Entry 6W5V (electron microscopy, 4.00 A resolution); this record covers chains A and D.

# Chain A
Protein: NPC intracellular cholesterol transporter 1
From: Homo sapiens
Reference sequence: O15118 (NPC1_HUMAN); residue numbers follow UniProt; this construct covers 1-1278
Amino-acid sequence (1311 residues; each row starts with the number of its first residue):
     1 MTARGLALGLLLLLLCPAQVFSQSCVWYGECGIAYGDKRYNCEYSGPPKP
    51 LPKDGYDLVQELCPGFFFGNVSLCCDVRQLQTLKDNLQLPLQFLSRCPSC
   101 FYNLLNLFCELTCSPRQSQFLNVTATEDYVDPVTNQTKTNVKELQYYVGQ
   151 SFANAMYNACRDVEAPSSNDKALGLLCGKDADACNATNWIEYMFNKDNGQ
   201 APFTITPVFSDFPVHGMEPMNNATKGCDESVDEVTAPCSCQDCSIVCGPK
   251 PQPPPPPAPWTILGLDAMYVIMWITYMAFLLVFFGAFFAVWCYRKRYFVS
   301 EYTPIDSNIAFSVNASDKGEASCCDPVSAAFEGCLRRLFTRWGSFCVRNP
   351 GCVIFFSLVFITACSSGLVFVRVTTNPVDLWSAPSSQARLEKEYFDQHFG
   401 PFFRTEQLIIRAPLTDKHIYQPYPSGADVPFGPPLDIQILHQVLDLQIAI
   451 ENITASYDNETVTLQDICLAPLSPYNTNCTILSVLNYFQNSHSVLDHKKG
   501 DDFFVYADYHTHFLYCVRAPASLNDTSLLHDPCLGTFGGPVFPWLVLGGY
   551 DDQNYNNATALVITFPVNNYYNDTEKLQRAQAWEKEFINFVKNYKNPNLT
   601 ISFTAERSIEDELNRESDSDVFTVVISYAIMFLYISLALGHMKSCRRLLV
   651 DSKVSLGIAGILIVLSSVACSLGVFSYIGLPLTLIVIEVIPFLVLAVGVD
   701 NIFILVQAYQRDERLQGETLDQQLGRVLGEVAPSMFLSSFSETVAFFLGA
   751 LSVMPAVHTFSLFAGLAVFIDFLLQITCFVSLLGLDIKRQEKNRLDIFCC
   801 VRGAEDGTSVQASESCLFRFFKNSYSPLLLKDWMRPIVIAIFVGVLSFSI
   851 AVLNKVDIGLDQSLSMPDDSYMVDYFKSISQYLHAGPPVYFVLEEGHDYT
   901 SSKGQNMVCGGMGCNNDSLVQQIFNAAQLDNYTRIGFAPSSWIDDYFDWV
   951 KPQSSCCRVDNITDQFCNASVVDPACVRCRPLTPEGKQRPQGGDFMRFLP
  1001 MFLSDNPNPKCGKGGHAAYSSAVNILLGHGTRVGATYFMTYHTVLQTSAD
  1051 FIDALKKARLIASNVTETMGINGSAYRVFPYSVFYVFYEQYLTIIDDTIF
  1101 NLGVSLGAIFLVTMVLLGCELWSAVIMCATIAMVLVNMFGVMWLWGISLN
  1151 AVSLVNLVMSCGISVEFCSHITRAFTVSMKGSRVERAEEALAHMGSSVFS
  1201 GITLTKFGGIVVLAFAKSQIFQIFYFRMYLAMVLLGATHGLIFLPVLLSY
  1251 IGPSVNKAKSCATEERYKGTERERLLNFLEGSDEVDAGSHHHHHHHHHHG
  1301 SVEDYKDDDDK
Not modelled in the structure: 1-22, 296-325, 642-649, 795-814, 1256-1311
Sequence notes: expression tag (1279-1311)
Cystine bridges: Cys-25/Cys-74, Cys-31/Cys-42, Cys-63/Cys-109, Cys-75/Cys-113, Cys-97/Cys-238, Cys-100/Cys-160, Cys-177/Cys-184, Cys-227/Cys-243, Cys-240/Cys-247, Cys-468/Cys-479, Cys-516/Cys-533, Cys-909/Cys-914, Cys-956/Cys-1011, Cys-957/Cys-979, Cys-967/Cys-976
Covalent attachments: N-acetylglucosamine (NAG) linked to Asn-158, Asn-222, Asn-452, Asn-459, Asn-478, Asn-524, Asn-598, Asn-916, Asn-931, Asn-961, Asn-968, Asn-1064; glycan linked to Asn-557
UniProt features mapped onto this chain:
  - region: Leu-175 to Ile-205 (Important for cholesterol binding and cholesterol transfer from NPC1 to liposomes), Leu-1275 to Phe-1278 (Required for location in lysosomes)
  - motif: Leu-1275 to Phe-1278 (Di-leucine motif)
  - binding site (cholesterol): Asn-41, Gln-79
  - site: Phe-108 (Important for cholesterol binding)
  - glycosylation (N-linked (GlcNAc...) asparagine): Asn-70, Asn-122, Asn-135, Asn-158, Asn-185, Asn-222, Asn-452, Asn-459, Asn-478, Asn-524, Asn-557, Asn-572, Asn-598, Asn-916, Asn-931, Asn-961, Asn-968, Asn-1064, Asn-1072
  - natural variant: Cys-63 (C63R: In NPC1), Cys-74 (C74Y: In NPC1), Gln-92 (Q92R: In NPC1), Cys-113 (C113R: In NPC1), Thr-137 (T137M: In NPC1), Pro-166 (P166S: In NPC1), Cys-177 (C177G: In NPC1; C177Y: In NPC1), Asn-222 (N222S: In NPC1), Val-231 (V231G: In NPC1), Pro-237 (P237S: No effect on function), Asp-242 (D242H: In NPC1; D242N: In NPC1), Cys-247 (C247Y: In NPC1), 124 further natural variant entries in UniProt
  - mutagenesis: Cys-25 to Pro-257 (Decreases affinity for NPC2. Abolishes cholesterol transfer from NPC2 to NPC1), Val-26 to Trp-27 (Nearly abolishes 25-hydroxycholesterol binding. Reduces cholesterol binding), Arg-39 to Asn-41 (Strongly reduces cholesterol and 25-hydroxycholesterol binding), Asn-41 (N41A: Nearly abolishes cholesterol and 25-hydroxycholesterol binding), Cys-63 (C63S: Loss of function), Asn-70 (N70Q: Reduces glycosylation; when associated with Q-122 and Q-185. No effect on cholesterol and 25-hydroxycholesterol binding), Cys-74 to Cys-75 (Loss of function), Thr-82 to Leu-83 (Strongly reduces cholesterol and 25-hydroxycholesterol binding), Gln-88 (Q88A: Decreased affinity for NPC2 and decreased cholesterol transfer from NPC2 to NPC1; when associated with A-92 and A-96), Gln-92 (Q92A: Decreased affinity for NPC2 and decreased cholesterol transfer from NPC2 to NPC1; when associated with A-88 and A-96), Arg-96 (R96A: Decreased affinity for NPC2 and decreased cholesterol transfer from NPC2 to NPC1; when associated with A-88 and A-92), Cys-97 (C97S: Loss of function), 26 further mutagenesis entries in UniProt

# Chain D
Protein: NPC intracellular cholesterol transporter 2
From: Homo sapiens
Reference sequence: P61916 (NPC2_HUMAN); residue numbers follow UniProt; this construct covers 1-151
Amino-acid sequence (161 residues; each row starts with the number of its first residue):
     1 MRFLAATFLLLALSTAAQAEPVQFKDCGSVDGVIKEVNVSPCPTQPCQLS
    51 KGQSYSVNVTFTSNIQSKSSKAVVHGILMGVPVPFPIPEPDGCKSGINCP
   101 IQKDKTYSYLNKLPVKSEYPSIKLVVEWQLQDDKNQSLFCWEIPVQIVSH
   151 LLEHHHHHHHH
Not modelled in the structure: 1-19, 152-161
Sequence notes: expression tag (152-161)
Cystine bridges: Cys-27/Cys-140, Cys-42/Cys-47, Cys-93/Cys-99
UniProt features mapped onto this chain:
  - modified residue: Lys-116 (N6-acetyllysine)
  - glycosylation (N-linked (GlcNAc...) asparagine): Asn-58, Asn-135
  - natural variant: Val-30 (V30M: In NPC2), Val-39 (V39M: In NPC2), Cys-47 (C47F: In NPC2), Ser-67 (S67P: In NPC2), Cys-93 (C93F: In NPC2), Cys-99 (C99R: In NPC2), Pro-120 (P120S: In NPC2)

# Chain A / chain D interface
Residue-residue contacts - 15 pairs, chain A then chain D:
  Gln-421(A) / Lys-123(D)
  Pro-422(A) / Lys-123(D)  hydrogen bond (backbone-side chain)
  Tyr-423(A) / Leu-78(D)
  Tyr-423(A) / Met-79(D)  hydrogen bond (side chain-backbone)
  Tyr-423(A) / Lys-123(D)  hydrogen bond (backbone-side chain)
  Pro-424(A) / Ile-122(D)
  Asp-502(A) / Lys-25(D)  salt bridge
  Phe-503(A) / Val-125(D)  hydrophobic
  Phe-503(A) / Pro-144(D)  hydrophobic
  Phe-504(A) / Val-125(D)  hydrophobic
  Phe-504(A) / Pro-144(D)  hydrophobic
  Tyr-506(A) / Ile-77(D)
  Tyr-506(A) / Met-79(D)  hydrophobic
  Tyr-506(A) / Gly-80(D)  hydrogen bond (side chain-backbone)
  Leu-528(A) / Met-79(D)  hydrophobic
Other interface residues (no listed pair), chain A (10 interface residues in all): Lys-179
Other interface residues (no listed pair), chain D (14 interface residues in all): Pro-46, Glu-118, Ser-121, Leu-124, Ile-143

# Overview
Chain A and chain D form an interface of 10 and 14 residues respectively; the contacts include 4 hydrogen
bonds and 1 salt bridge. Among the polar pairs are Asp-502(A)/Lys-25(D), Pro-422(A)/Lys-123(D) and
Tyr-423(A)/Met-79(D).
Here chain A is NPC intracellular cholesterol transporter 1 and chain D is NPC intracellular cholesterol
transporter 2, both from Homo sapiens. Entry 6W5V (NPC1-NPC2 complex structure at pH 5.5) was determined by
electron microscopy, deposited together with 6W5R, 6W5S, 6W5T and 6W5U.
